Entry 3J31 (electron microscopy, 4.50 A resolution (low resolution: residue-level contacts below are approximate; hydrogen-bond / salt-bridge calls are withheld)); this record covers chains Q and P of the 18 polymer chains in the assembly.

Chain Q:
Name: A223 penton base
Organism: Sulfolobus turreted icosahedral virus
UniProtKB: Q6Q0L4 (Q6Q0L4_9VIRU); residues 1-223 here = UniProt positions 1-223
Amino-acid sequence (223 residues; row label = number of the first residue in the row):
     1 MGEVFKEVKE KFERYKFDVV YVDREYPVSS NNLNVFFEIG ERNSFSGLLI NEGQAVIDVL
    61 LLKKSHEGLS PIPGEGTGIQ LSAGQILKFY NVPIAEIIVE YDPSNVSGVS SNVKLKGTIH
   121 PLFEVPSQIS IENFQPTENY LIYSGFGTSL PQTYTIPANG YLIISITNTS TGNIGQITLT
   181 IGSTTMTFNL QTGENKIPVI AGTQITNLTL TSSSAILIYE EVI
Unresolved in the structure: 1-2, 223

Chain P:
Name: C381 turret protein
Organism: Sulfolobus turreted icosahedral virus
UniProtKB: Q6Q0L3 (Q6Q0L3_9VIRU); residue numbers follow UniProt; this construct covers 1-381
Amino-acid sequence (381 residues; each row starts with the number of its first residue):
     1 MSVTTLGQSF PANAKVKYYY KLSEKQDLDA FVNSIFVGSY KLKQISYLLY GNTKIVSAPV
    61 VPLGPNASII IDDELQEGLY LIRIKVYNTN SFSVTVTPFF NNNNTMTYSI GANSEFEIYD
   121 IFTKEQGNIY YIQLPPGLAI LEFSLERVFE KGNRINIPKI IHTSGNGYIS FRLRKGTYAI
   181 KMPYSYNNTT STTFTNFQFG TISTSVATIP LVISSIPANG SGSGTFLVYL KITGDYEDVK
   241 FSVTYGGGLG VPFTFGLEVE EINELVENTN FVTQSVTLSG SQVTQSILNV QGSGSHLRLK
   301 YASVSGLTTA VTQCQLQATN LNRSTTYSTV WDFIAGGSST PPSWDIREIN SIQLVANGGS
   361 STSSVTITLI LVYEQIAGEL S
Unresolved in the structure: 1-6, 205-206

Interface between chain Q and chain P:
Contacting residue pairs (23; chain Q residue first):
  Gly-172(Q) / Ser-23(P)
  Gly-172(Q) / Glu-24(P)
  Asn-173(Q) / Leu-22(P)
  Asn-173(Q) / Ser-23(P)
  Asn-173(Q) / Glu-24(P)
  Asn-173(Q) / Lys-25(P)
  Asn-173(Q) / Leu-28(P)
  Asn-173(Q) / Leu-42(P)
  Asn-173(Q) / Ser-57(P)
  Ile-174(Q) / Leu-42(P)
  Ile-174(Q) / Ser-57(P)
  Gly-175(Q) / Leu-42(P)
  Gln-176(Q) / Leu-42(P)
  Asn-189(Q) / Lys-25(P)
  Asn-189(Q) / Leu-28(P)
  Asn-189(Q) / Asp-29(P)
  Asn-189(Q) / Tyr-40(P)
  Leu-190(Q) / Lys-25(P)
  Gln-191(Q) / Lys-25(P)
  Asn-195(Q) / Lys-25(P)
  Thr-211(Q) / Lys-43(P)
  Thr-211(Q) / Gln-44(P)
  Thr-211(Q) / Ser-57(P)
Also at the interface, not in a pair above, chain Q (11 interface residues in all): Thr-209
Also at the interface, not in a pair above, chain P (13 interface residues in all): Gln-26, Lys-41

In short:
11 residues of chain Q face 13 of chain P across their interface.
Chain Q is A223 penton base and chain P is C381 turret protein, both from Sulfolobus turreted icosahedral
virus; the structure, Life in the extremes: atomic structure of Sulfolobus Turreted Icosahedral Virus, was
determined by electron microscopy (same publication as 4IL7).
